3U75 - chains A and B; structure by X-ray diffraction, 2.68 A resolution.

Chain A (and B):
Molecule: Fructofuranosidase
Source organism: Schwanniomyces occidentalis
Notes: EC 3.2.1.26; chain B of this document is another copy of the same molecule, construct and numbering; everything in this record applies to it too
Amino-acid sequence (535 residues; numbered 1 to 535; the number before each row is that of its first residue):
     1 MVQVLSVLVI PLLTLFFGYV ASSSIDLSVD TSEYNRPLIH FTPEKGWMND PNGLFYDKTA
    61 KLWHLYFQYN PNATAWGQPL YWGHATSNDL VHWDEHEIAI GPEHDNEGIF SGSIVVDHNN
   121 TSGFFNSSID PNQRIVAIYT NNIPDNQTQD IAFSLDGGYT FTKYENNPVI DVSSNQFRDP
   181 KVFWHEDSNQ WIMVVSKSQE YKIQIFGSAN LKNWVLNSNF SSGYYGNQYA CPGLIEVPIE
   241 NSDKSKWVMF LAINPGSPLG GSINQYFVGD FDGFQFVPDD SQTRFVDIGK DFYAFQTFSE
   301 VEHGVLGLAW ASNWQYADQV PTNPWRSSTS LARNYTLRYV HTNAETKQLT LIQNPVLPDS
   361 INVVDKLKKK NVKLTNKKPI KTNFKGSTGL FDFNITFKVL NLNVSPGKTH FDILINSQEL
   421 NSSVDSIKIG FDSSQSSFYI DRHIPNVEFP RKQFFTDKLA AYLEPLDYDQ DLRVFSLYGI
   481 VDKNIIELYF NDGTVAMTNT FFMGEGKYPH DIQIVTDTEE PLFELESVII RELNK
Disordered / not traced: 1-23
Glycans and other covalent adducts: N-acetylglucosamine (NAG) linked to N219
From the paper describing this entry:
  - post-translational modification sites: N72, N126, N219, N334, N394
  - catalytic residues: D50 (citing earlier work)
  - binding site for beta-D-fructofuranose: N49, D50, Q68, W76, F110, S111, Q176, R178, D179, N227, Q228, N254, W314, D318, S434, Q435, R451
  - binding site for alpha-D-glucopyranose: W76, D318

Interface between chain A and chain B:
Contacting residue pairs - 77 pairs, chain A then chain B:
  Q199(A) - N343(B)  hydrogen bond (backbone-side chain)
  Q199(A) - A344(B)
  Q199(A) - E345(B)
  Q199(A) - T346(B)  hydrogen bond (backbone-side chain)
  Y201(A) - T342(B)  hydrogen bond
  Y201(A) - N343(B)  hydrogen bond
  S221(A) - S281(B)
  S222(A) - S281(B)  hydrogen bond
  G223(A) - S281(B)
  G223(A) - Q282(B)
  G223(A) - T283(B)  hydrogen bond (backbone-backbone)
  Y224(A) - T283(B)
  Y224(A) - F285(B)
  Y225(A) - Q282(B)
  N227(A) - T342(B)
  N227(A) - N343(B)  hydrogen bond (backbone-side chain)
  N227(A) - Y462(B)  hydrogen bond
  N227(A) - E464(B)
  P255(A) - Y462(B)  hydrophobic
  P258(A) - L259(B)
  L259(A) - P258(B)
  S281(A) - S221(B)
  S281(A) - S222(B)  hydrogen bond
  S281(A) - G223(B)
  Q282(A) - G223(B)
  Q282(A) - Y225(B)
  T283(A) - G223(B)  hydrogen bond (backbone-backbone)
  T283(A) - Y224(B)
  T283(A) - T283(B)  hydrogen bond
  F285(A) - Y224(B)
  Q315(A) - Q435(B)
  Q319(A) - P406(B)
  T342(A) - Y201(B)  hydrogen bond
  T342(A) - N227(B)
  N343(A) - Q199(B)  hydrogen bond (side chain-backbone)
  N343(A) - Y201(B)  hydrogen bond
  N343(A) - N227(B)  hydrogen bond (side chain-backbone)
  E345(A) - Q199(B)
  T346(A) - Q199(B)  hydrogen bond (side chain-backbone)
  T346(A) - Y201(B)
  P406(A) - Q319(B)
  P406(A) - P450(B)
  G407(A) - P450(B)
  H410(A) - Q453(B)
  K428(A) - Q453(B)
  D432(A) - F454(B)
  S434(A) - R451(B)  hydrogen bond
  Q435(A) - W314(B)
  Q435(A) - Q315(B)
  Q435(A) - R451(B)  hydrogen bond
  Q435(A) - F454(B)
  S437(A) - F454(B)
  Y439(A) - Q453(B)  hydrogen bond
  Y439(A) - F454(B)  hydrophobic
  P450(A) - P406(B)
  P450(A) - G407(B)
  R451(A) - S434(B)  hydrogen bond
  R451(A) - Q435(B)
  K452(A) - K458(B)  hydrogen bond (backbone-side chain)
  Q453(A) - H410(B)  hydrogen bond
  Q453(A) - K428(B)
  Q453(A) - Y439(B)  hydrogen bond
  Q453(A) - K458(B)
  F454(A) - D432(B)
  F454(A) - Q435(B)
  F454(A) - Y439(B)  hydrophobic
  F454(A) - A460(B)  hydrophobic
  F455(A) - K458(B)
  D457(A) - K458(B)  salt bridge
  K458(A) - K452(B)  hydrogen bond (side chain-backbone)
  K458(A) - Q453(B)
  K458(A) - F455(B)
  K458(A) - D457(B)
  A460(A) - F454(B)  hydrophobic
  Y462(A) - N227(B)  hydrogen bond
  Y462(A) - P255(B)  hydrophobic
  E464(A) - N227(B)
Other interface residues (no listed pair), chain A (50 interface residues in all): E200, G256, D280, R284, W314, A344, Q348, F438, T456
Other interface residues (no listed pair), chain B (50 interface residues in all): E200, G256, D280, I288, Q348, S437, F438, T456

Summary:
The chain A/chain B interface involves 50 residues from each chain; the contacts include 25 hydrogen bonds and
1 salt bridge. Polar contacts include D457(A)-K458(B), Q199(A)-N343(B) and Q199(A)-T346(B). Covalently linked
N-acetylglucosamine: at N219(A). From the paper: the catalytic residue D50(A); a binding site for
beta-D-fructofuranose at N49(A), D50(A) and Q68(A) among others.
Both chains are Fructofuranosidase (Schwanniomyces occidentalis). Entry 3U75 (Structure of
E230A-fructofuranosidase from Schwanniomyces occidentalis complexed with fructosylnystose) was determined by
X-ray diffraction (same publication as 3U14).
